Entry 1U1D (X-ray diffraction, 2.00 A resolution); this record covers chains B and F of the 6 polymer chains in the assembly.

[Chain B (and F)]
Molecule: Uridine phosphorylase
Organism: Escherichia coli
Notes: EC 2.4.2.3; chain F of this document is another copy of the same molecule, construct and numbering; everything in this record applies to it too
UniProt: P12758 (UDP_ECOLI); residues 2-253 here correspond to UniProt positions 1-252 (UniProt number = residue number - 1)
Sequence (256 residues; row label = number of the first residue in the row; numbers below 1 keep their minus sign (Gly-2 is residue -2)):
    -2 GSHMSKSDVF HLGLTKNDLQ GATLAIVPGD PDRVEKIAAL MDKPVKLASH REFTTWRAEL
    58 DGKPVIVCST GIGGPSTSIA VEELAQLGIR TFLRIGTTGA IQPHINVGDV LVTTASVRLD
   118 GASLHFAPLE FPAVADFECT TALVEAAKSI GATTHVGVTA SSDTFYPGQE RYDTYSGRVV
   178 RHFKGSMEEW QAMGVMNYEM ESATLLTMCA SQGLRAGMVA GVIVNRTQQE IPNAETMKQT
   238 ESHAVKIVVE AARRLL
Not modelled in the structure: -2 to 2 (chain F: -2 to 3)
Differences from the reference sequence: cloning artifact (-2 to 1)
Metal / ion sites: K+: Glu49, Ile69, Ser73 (shared with 3 residues of chain A)
Small-molecule neighbours:
  - 181 (1-((2-hydroxyethoxy)methyl)-5-(phenylthio)pyrimidine-2,4(1h,3h)-dione), molecule 1: Phe7, His8, Arg48
  - 181, molecule 2: Ile69, Thr94, Thr95, Gly96, Phe162, Gln166, Arg168, Tyr195, Glu196, Met197, Ile220, Val221, Glu227, Pro229

[Interface between chain B and chain F]
Pairs across the interface (54):
  Thr111(B) - Phe134(F)
  Ala112(B) - Pro129(F)  hydrophobic
  Ala112(B) - Val131(F)  hydrophobic
  Ser113(B) - Glu127(F)
  Ser113(B) - Pro129(F)
  Val114(B) - Glu127(F)
  Val114(B) - Phe128(F)  hydrophobic
  Val114(B) - Pro129(F)
  Arg115(B) - Glu127(F)  hydrogen bond (backbone-backbone)
  Leu116(B) - Glu127(F)
  Phe123(B) - Met190(F)
  Ala124(B) - Met190(F)  hydrophobic
  Pro125(B) - Trp187(F)  hydrophobic
  Pro125(B) - Met190(F)
  Leu126(B) - Leu126(F)
  Leu126(B) - Glu127(F)
  Glu127(B) - Ser113(F)
  Glu127(B) - Val114(F)
  Glu127(B) - Arg115(F)  hydrogen bond (backbone-backbone)
  Glu127(B) - Leu116(F)
  Glu127(B) - Leu126(F)
  Glu127(B) - Trp187(F)
  Phe128(B) - Val114(F)  hydrophobic
  Phe128(B) - Met190(F)  hydrophobic
  Phe128(B) - Val192(F)  hydrophobic
  Pro129(B) - Ala112(F)  hydrophobic
  Pro129(B) - Ser113(F)
  Pro129(B) - Val114(F)
  Pro129(B) - Val155(F)  hydrophobic
  Val131(B) - Thr111(F)
  Val131(B) - Ala112(F)  hydrophobic
  Val131(B) - Val155(F)  hydrophobic
  Phe134(B) - Thr111(F)
  Phe134(B) - Thr137(F)
  Phe134(B) - Thr138(F)
  Phe134(B) - Val141(F)  hydrophobic
  Phe134(B) - Val153(F)  hydrophobic
  Thr137(B) - Phe134(F)
  Thr138(B) - Phe134(F)
  Val141(B) - Phe134(F)  hydrophobic
  Val155(B) - Pro129(F)  hydrophobic
  Val155(B) - Val131(F)  hydrophobic
  Trp187(B) - Pro125(F)  hydrophobic
  Trp187(B) - Glu127(F)
  Ala189(B) - Ser208(F)
  Met190(B) - Phe123(F)
  Met190(B) - Ala124(F)  hydrophobic
  Met190(B) - Pro125(F)
  Met190(B) - Ala207(F)
  Met190(B) - Ser208(F)
  Val192(B) - Phe128(F)  hydrophobic
  Ala207(B) - Met190(F)
  Ser208(B) - Ala189(F)
  Ser208(B) - Met190(F)
Interface residues without a listed pair, chain B (28 interface residues in all): Val153, His179, Gln209
Interface residues without a listed pair, chain F (27 interface residues in all): His179

[In short]
The interface between chain B and chain F involves 28 residues on one side and 27 on the other, with 2
hydrogen bonds. The hydrogen-bonded pair Arg115(B)-Glu127(F) is a backbone contact. Bound to chain B: compound
181. Glu49(B), Ile69(B) and Ser73(B) form the K+ site.
Chain B and chain F are both Uridine phosphorylase (Escherichia coli); the structure, Structure of e. coli
uridine phosphorylase complexed to 5-(phenylthio)acyclouridine (ptau), was determined by X-ray diffraction,
deposited together with 1U1C, 1U1E, 1U1F and 1U1G.
